Entry 7P3Y (electron microscopy, 10.10 A resolution (very low resolution: no residue pairs are listed; an interface is given only as per-side residue counts)); this record covers chains B and M of the 4 polymer chains in the assembly.

[Chain B]
Protein: Y55_G0035830.mRNA.1.CDS.1
Source organism: Saccharomyces cerevisiae
UniProt: A0A7I9BYB9 (A0A7I9BYB9_YEASX); residue numbers follow UniProt; this construct covers 1-809
Amino-acid sequence (809 residues; numbered 1 to 809; the number before each row is that of its first residue):
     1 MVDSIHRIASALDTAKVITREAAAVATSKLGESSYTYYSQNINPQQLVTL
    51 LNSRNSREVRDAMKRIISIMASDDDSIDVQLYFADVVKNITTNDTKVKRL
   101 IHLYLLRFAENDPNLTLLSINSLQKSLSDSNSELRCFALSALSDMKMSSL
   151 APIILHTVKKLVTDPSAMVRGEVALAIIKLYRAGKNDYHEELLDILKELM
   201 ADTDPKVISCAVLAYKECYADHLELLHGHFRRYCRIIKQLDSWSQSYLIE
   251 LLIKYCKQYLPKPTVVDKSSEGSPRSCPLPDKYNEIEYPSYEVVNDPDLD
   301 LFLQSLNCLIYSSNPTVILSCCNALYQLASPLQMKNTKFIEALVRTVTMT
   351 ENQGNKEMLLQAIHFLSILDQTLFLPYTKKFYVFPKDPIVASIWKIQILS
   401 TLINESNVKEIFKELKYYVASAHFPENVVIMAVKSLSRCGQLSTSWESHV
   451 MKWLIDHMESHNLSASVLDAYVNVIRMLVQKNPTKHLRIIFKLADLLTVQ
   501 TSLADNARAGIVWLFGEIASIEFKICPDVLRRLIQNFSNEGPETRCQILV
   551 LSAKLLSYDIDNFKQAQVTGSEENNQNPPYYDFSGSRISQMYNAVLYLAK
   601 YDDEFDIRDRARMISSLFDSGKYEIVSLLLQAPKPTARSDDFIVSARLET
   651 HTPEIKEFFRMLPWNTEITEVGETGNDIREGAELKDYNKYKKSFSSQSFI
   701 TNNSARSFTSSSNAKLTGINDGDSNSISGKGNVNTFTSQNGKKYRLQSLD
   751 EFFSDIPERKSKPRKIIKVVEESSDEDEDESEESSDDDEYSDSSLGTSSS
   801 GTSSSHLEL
Disordered / not traced: 622-809

[Chain M]
Protein: AP-3 complex subunit mu
Source organism: Saccharomyces cerevisiae
UniProt: P38153 (AP3M_YEAST); residue numbers follow UniProt; this construct covers 1-483
Amino-acid sequence (483 residues; numbered 1 to 483; the number before each row is that of its first residue):
     1 MYLSFYITDTKNKLIFQYLLGATAPSFKHLWTRVQSTCPQLLEDSSSDDY
    51 LDHSMVGRDLEVYKYFSVINKLNYWCLASTSKSKGPLDCFTFLETIDRIL
   101 LEYFDKDKLSIKKIVNNYDRISLIFNCCVEAGEPNVSDMLYVNKIKEAVP
   151 ERSDLSKFISSTAHNLQQAVQLPQQRQQQLQQNQISRGSNSLIENEEIVP
   201 WRTSRASKHENNELYVDLLETFHVVFEKKKSHLRLLTGSIHGIVDVRSYL
   251 NDNPLVAVKLNTMGNDIGIPSLHDCVEINDGVFSPSNITFIPPDGKFRLL
   301 EYSVDLSSQVKQSGVRMNSIGLMSLHFQNGLGKDSDEFELSLNIENFKKV
   351 SQVDDLKIDLQFNVENADPNEIAYKIKILRNTHGRFENSIIMGQGQWIFD
   401 KSTATGTVPVLRGCIEYENTGPNFTKKVDLQTVSLEYSYIGQSASGIYVE
   451 AIDIVSGLTIGKNTKLYKGAKYKTQTGNFQVRL
Disordered / not traced: 26-38, 139-211

[How chain B and chain M interact]
At this resolution (10 A) residue pairs are not listed: 51 residues of chain B and 61 of chain M lie at the interface.

[In short]
The interface between chain B and chain M involves 51 residues on one side and 61 on the other.
Chain B is Y55_G0035830.mRNA.1.CDS.1 and chain M is AP-3 complex subunit mu, both from Saccharomyces
cerevisiae; the structure, Homology model of the full-length AP-3 complex in an intermediate open
conformation, was determined by electron microscopy together with 7P3X and 7P3Z from the same study.
